6VSU - chains A and D of the 6 polymer chains in the assembly; structure by X-ray diffraction, 2.25 A resolution.

# Chain A (and D)
Name: Arginase 1, mitochondrial
Organism: Arabidopsis thaliana
Notes: EC 3.5.3.1, 3.5.3.11; chain D of this document is another copy of the same molecule, construct and numbering; everything in this record applies to it too
Reference sequence: P46637 (ARGI1_ARATH); residue numbers follow UniProt; this construct covers 25-342
Amino-acid sequence (321 residues; each row starts with the number of its first residue):
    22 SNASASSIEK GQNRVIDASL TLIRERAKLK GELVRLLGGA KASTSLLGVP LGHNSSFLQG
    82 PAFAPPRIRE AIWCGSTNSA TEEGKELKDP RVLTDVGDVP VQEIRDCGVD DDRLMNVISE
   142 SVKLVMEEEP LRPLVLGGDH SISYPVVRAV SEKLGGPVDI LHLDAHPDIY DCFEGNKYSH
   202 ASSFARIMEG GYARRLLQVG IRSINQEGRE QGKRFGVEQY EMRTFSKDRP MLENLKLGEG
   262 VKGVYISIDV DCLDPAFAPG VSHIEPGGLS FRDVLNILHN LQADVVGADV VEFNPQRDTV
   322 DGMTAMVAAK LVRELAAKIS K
Not modelled in the structure: 22-26
Construct notes: expression tag (22-24)
Curated features (UniProtKB/Swiss-Prot):
  - binding site (L-ornithine): S77, G96 to N99, D189 to Y191, S224
  - binding site (Mn(2+)): H161, D185, H187, D189, D270, D272
  - binding site (substrate): E195 to N197, E313
Ion coordination: Na+: S76, L79, S283, E313; Mn2+ site 1: H161, D185, D189, D270; Mn2+ site 2: D185, H187, D270, D272
Residues lining bound ligands:
  - L-ornithine (ORN), molecule 1: S77, H187, D189, Y191, F194, H201, A202, H284
  - L-ornithine (ORN), molecule 2: G96, S97, T98, N99
Reported in the primary citation:
  - Mn2+ coordination: D185, D270
  - catalytic residues: E313 (proposed by the authors, not directly observed)
  - binding site for L-ornithine: S77, G96, S97, T98, N99, D189, Y191, F194, S224

# Chain A / chain D interface
Pairs across the interface - 39 pairs, chain A then chain D:
  S28(A) - E53(D)  hydrogen bond
  R35(A) - E46(D)  salt bridge
  V36(A) - L43(D)
  A39(A) - A39(D)
  A39(A) - T42(D)
  A39(A) - L43(D)  hydrophobic
  S40(A) - L43(D)
  T42(A) - A39(D)
  L43(A) - V36(D)
  L43(A) - A39(D)  hydrophobic
  L43(A) - S40(D)
  E46(A) - R35(D)  salt bridge
  E46(A) - V36(D)
  R47(A) - E124(D)
  R47(A) - D127(D)  salt bridge
  K49(A) - S28(D)
  K49(A) - R35(D)
  L50(A) - S28(D)
  L50(A) - G32(D)
  L50(A) - C128(D)  hydrophobic
  K51(A) - D127(D)  salt bridge
  E53(A) - S28(D)  hydrogen bond
  F84(A) - P87(D)  hydrophobic
  F84(A) - R88(D)
  F84(A) - E91(D)
  P87(A) - F84(D)  hydrophobic
  R88(A) - F84(D)
  R88(A) - R88(D)
  R88(A) - Q317(D)
  E91(A) - F84(D)
  E91(A) - Q317(D)  hydrogen bond
  D119(A) - E124(D)
  E124(A) - R47(D)  salt bridge
  E124(A) - D119(D)
  D127(A) - K51(D)  salt bridge
  C128(A) - L50(D)  hydrophobic
  P316(A) - R88(D)
  Q317(A) - R88(D)
  Q317(A) - E91(D)  hydrogen bond
Also at the interface, not in a pair above, chain A (29 interface residues in all): I29, G32, D116, G118, P121, V321
Also at the interface, not in a pair above, chain D (30 interface residues in all): I29, K49, D116, G118, P121, Q123, P316, V321

# In short
Chain A and chain D form an interface of 29 and 30 residues respectively; the contacts include 4 hydrogen
bonds and 6 salt bridges. Polar pairs include R35(A)-E46(D), R47(A)-D127(D) and K51(A)-D127(D). Bound to chain
A: L-ornithine. The paper reports the catalytic residue E313(A); a binding site for L-ornithine at S77(A),
G96(A) and S97(A) among others.
Chain A and chain D are both Arginase 1, mitochondrial (Arabidopsis thaliana); the structure, Arginase from
Arabidopsis thaliana in Complex with Ornithine, was determined by X-ray diffraction, deposited together with
6VSS and 6VST.
